8G3D - chains 0A and MB of the 431 polymer chains in the assembly; structure by electron microscopy, 3.70 A resolution.

Chain 0A:
Name: RIB27A
Source organism: Tetrahymena thermophila
UniProt: I7LUL4 (I7LUL4_TETTS); numbering as in UniProt (aligned over 1-236)
Sequence (236 residues; each row starts with the number of its first residue):
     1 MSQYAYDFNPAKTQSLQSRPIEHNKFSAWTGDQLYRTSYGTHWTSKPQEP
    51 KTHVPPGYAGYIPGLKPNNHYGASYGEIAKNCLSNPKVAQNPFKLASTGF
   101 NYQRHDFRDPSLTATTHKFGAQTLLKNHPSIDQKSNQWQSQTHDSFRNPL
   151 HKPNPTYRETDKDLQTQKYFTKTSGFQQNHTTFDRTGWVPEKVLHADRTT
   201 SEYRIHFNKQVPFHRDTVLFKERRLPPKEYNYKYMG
Unresolved in the structure: 1-2, 155-236

Chain MB:
Name: Tubulin beta chain
Source organism: Tetrahymena thermophila
UniProt: P41352 (TBB_TETTH); residue numbers follow UniProt; this construct covers 1-443
Sequence (443 residues; numbered 1 to 443; the number before each row is that of its first residue):
     1 MREIVHIQGGQCGNQIGAKFWEVISDEHGIDPTGTYHGDSDLQLERINVY
    51 YNEATGGRYVPRAILMDLEPGTMDSVRAGPFGQLFRPDNFVFGQTGAGNN
   101 WAKGHYTEGAELIDSVLDVVRKEAEGCDCLQGFQITHSLGGGTGSGMGTL
   151 LISKVREEYPDRIMETFSVVPSPKVSDTVVEPYNATLSVHQLVENADECM
   201 VIDNEALYDICFRTLKLTTPTYGDLNHLVSAAMSGVTCCLRFPGQLNSDL
   251 RKLAVNLIPFPRLHFFMIGFAPLTSRGSQQYRALTVPELTQQMFDAKNMM
   301 CAADPRHGRYLTASALFRGRMSTKEVDEQMLNVQNKNSSYFVEWIPNNIK
   351 SSICDIPPKGLKMAVTFVGNSTAIQEMFKRVAEQFTAMFRRKAFLHWYTG
   401 EGMDEMEFTEAESNMNDLVSEYQQYQDATAEEEGEFEEEEGEN
Unresolved in the structure: 431-443
Curated features (UniProtKB/Swiss-Prot):
  - binding site (GTP): Gln11, Glu69, Ser138, Gly142, Thr143, Gly144, Asn204, Asn226
  - binding site (Mg(2+)): Glu69

How chain 0A and chain MB interact:
Residue-residue contacts (49; chain 0A residue first):
  Trp29(0A) with Leu361(MB); Lys362(MB)
  Asp32(0A) with Arg320(MB)
  Gln33(0A) with Pro357(MB)
  Leu34(0A) with Asp39(MB); Ser40(MB); Gln43(MB)
  Tyr35(0A) with Arg320(MB), hydrogen bond (backbone-side chain)
  Arg36(0A) with Leu42(MB)
  Thr37(0A) with Gln245(MB); Arg320(MB); Asp355(MB)
  Gln48(0A) with Asp41(MB)
  Glu49(0A) with Asp41(MB)
  Pro50(0A) with Asp41(MB)
  Lys51(0A) with Asp41(MB); Glu45(MB)
  Tyr58(0A) with Glu45(MB), hydrogen bond
  Ala59(0A) with Met1(MB), hydrophobic
  Gly60(0A) with Glu45(MB); Arg46(MB)
  Tyr61(0A) with Leu44(MB); Glu45(MB); Ile47(MB), hydrophobic; Asn48(MB); Glu53(MB), hydrogen bond; Tyr59(MB)
  Pro63(0A) with Leu44(MB), hydrophobic
  Pro67(0A) with Glu53(MB); Ala54(MB); Thr55(MB)
  Val88(0A) with Tyr36(MB)
  Ala89(0A) with His37(MB)
  Gln90(0A) with His37(MB)
  Asn91(0A) with Asp31(MB); His37(MB), hydrogen bond
  Leu95(0A) with Asp31(MB); Thr33(MB)
  Ala96(0A) with Asp31(MB); Pro32(MB)
  Ser97(0A) with Asp26(MB), hydrogen bond; Gly29(MB); Ile30(MB); Asp31(MB); Phe81(MB)
  Tyr102(0A) with Pro32(MB), hydrophobic; Pro80(MB)
  Phe107(0A) with Pro32(MB), hydrophobic; Thr33(MB)
Other interface residues (no listed pair), chain 0A (29 interface residues in all): Thr98, Gly99, Asn127
Other interface residues (no listed pair), chain MB (35 interface residues in all): Ser25, Gln83, Ile356, Lys359

Summary:
The interface between chain 0A and chain MB involves 29 residues on one side and 35 on the other; the contacts
include 5 hydrogen bonds. Polar pairs include Tyr35(0A)-Arg320(MB), Tyr58(0A)-Glu45(MB) and
Tyr61(0A)-Glu53(MB).
Chain 0A is RIB27A and chain MB is Tubulin beta chain, both from Tetrahymena thermophila; the structure, 48-nm
doublet microtubule from Tetrahymena thermophila strain K40R, was determined by electron microscopy (same
publication as 8G2Z).
